Entry 7NFD (electron microscopy, 3.51 A resolution); this record covers chains E and F of the 6 polymer chains in the assembly.

Chain E:
Protein: 5D3(Fab) light chain variable domain
From: Mus musculus
Notes: antibody fragment or engineered binder
Sequence (214 residues; numbered 1 to 214; the number before each row is that of its first residue):
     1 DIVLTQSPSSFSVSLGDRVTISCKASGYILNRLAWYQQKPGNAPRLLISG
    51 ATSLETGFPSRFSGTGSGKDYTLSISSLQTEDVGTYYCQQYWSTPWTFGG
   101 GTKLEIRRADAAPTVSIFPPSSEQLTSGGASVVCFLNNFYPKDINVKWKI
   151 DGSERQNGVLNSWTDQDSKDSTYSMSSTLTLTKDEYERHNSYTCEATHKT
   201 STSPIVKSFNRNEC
Unresolved in the structure: 108-214
Cystine bridges: C23-C88

Chain F:
Protein: 5D3(Fab) heavy chain variable domain
From: Mus musculus
Notes: antibody fragment or engineered binder
Sequence (221 residues; row label = number of the first residue in the row):
     1 QVQLQESGPGLVKPSQSLSLTCTVTGFSITSDYAWNWIRQFPGKKLEWMG
    51 YINFDGGTTYNPSLRGRISITRDTSKNQFFLQLRSVTPEDTATYYCATFY
   101 GAKGTLDYWGQGTSVTVSSAKTTPPSVYPLAPVCGDTSGSSVTLGCLVKG
   151 YFPEPVTLTWNSGSLSSGVHTFPAVLQSDLYTLSSSVTVTSSTWPSQSIT
   201 CNVAHPASSTKVDKKIEPRGP
Unresolved in the structure: 1, 120-221
Cystine bridges: C22-C96

Chain E / chain F interface:
Pairs across the interface (24):
  A34(E) - T105(F)
  Y36(E) - L106(F)
  Q38(E) - Q40(F)
  N42(E) - Y95(F)  hydrogen bond (backbone-side chain)
  A43(E) - W109(F)  hydrophobic
  A43(E) - G110(F)
  P44(E) - W109(F)  hydrogen bond (backbone-side chain)
  L46(E) - K103(F)
  L46(E) - T105(F)
  L46(E) - D107(F)
  S49(E) - K103(F)
  S49(E) - T105(F)
  E55(E) - K103(F)  salt bridge
  Y87(E) - K44(F)  hydrogen bond (side chain-backbone)
  Y91(E) - K103(F)
  Y91(E) - G104(F)
  Y91(E) - T105(F)
  T94(E) - W48(F)
  P95(E) - W48(F)  hydrophobic
  W96(E) - N36(F)
  W96(E) - W48(F)
  W96(E) - F99(F)  hydrophobic
  W96(E) - L106(F)  hydrophobic
  F98(E) - L46(F)  hydrophobic
Other interface residues (no listed pair), chain E (16 interface residues in all): G100
Other interface residues (no listed pair), chain F (17 interface residues in all): I38, N61, P62

Summary:
The interface between chain E and chain F involves 16 residues on one side and 17 on the other; the contacts
include 3 hydrogen bonds and 1 salt bridge. Among the polar pairs are E55(E)-K103(F), N42(E)-Y95(F) and
P44(E)-W109(F).
Chain E is 5D3(Fab) light chain variable domain and chain F is 5D3(Fab) heavy chain variable domain, both from
Mus musculus; the structure, Structure of mitoxantrone-bound ABCG2, was determined by electron microscopy
(same publication as 7NEQ and 7NEZ).
